7XL3 - chains D and E of the 7 polymer chains in the assembly; structure by electron microscopy, 3.13 A resolution.

== Chain D ==
Molecule: DNA-directed RNA polymerase subunit beta'
From: Pseudomonas aeruginosa PAO1
Notes: EC 2.7.7.6
UniProt: Q9HWC9 (RPOC_PSEAE); residues 2-1399 here = UniProt positions 2-1399
Chain sequence (1412 residues; each row starts with the number of its first residue; numbering starts at 0):
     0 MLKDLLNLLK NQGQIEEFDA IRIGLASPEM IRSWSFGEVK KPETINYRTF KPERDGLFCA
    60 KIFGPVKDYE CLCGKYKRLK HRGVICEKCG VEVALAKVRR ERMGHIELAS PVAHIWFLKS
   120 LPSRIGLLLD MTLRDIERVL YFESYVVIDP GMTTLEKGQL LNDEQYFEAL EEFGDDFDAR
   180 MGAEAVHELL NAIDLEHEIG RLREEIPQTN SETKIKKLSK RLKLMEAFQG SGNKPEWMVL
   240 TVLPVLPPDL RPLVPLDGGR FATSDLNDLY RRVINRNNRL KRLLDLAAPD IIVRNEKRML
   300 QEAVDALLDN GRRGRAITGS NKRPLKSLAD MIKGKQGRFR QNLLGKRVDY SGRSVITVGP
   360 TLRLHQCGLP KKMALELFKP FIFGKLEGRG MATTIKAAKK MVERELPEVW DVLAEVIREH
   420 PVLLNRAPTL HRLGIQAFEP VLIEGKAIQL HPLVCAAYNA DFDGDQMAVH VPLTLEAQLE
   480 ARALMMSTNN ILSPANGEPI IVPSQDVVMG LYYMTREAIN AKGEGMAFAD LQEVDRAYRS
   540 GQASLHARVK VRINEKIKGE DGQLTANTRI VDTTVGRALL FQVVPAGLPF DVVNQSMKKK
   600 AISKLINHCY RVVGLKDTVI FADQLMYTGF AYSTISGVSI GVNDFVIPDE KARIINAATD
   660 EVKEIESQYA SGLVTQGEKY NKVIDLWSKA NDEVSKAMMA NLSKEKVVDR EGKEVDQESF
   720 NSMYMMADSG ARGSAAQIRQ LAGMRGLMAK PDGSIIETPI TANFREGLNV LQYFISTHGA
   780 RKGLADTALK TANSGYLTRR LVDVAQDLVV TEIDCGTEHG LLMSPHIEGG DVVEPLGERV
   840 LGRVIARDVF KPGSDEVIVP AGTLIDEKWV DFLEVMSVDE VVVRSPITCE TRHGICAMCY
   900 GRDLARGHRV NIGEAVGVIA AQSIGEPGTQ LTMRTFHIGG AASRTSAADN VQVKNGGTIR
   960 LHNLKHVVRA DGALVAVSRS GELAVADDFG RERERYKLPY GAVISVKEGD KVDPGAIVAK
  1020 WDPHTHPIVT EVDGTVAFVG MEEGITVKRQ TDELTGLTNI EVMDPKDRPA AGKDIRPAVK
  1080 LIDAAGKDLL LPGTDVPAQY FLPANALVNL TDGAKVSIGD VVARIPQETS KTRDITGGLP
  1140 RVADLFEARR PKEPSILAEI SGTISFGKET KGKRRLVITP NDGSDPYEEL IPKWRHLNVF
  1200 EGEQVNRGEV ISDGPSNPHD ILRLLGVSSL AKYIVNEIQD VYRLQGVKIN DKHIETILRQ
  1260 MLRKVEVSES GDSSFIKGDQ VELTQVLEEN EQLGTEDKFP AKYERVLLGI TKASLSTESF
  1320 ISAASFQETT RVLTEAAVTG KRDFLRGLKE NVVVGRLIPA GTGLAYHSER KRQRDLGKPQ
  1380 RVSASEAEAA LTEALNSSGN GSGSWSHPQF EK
Unresolved in the structure: 0-15, 932-946, 1127-1134, 1377-1411
Differences from the reference sequence: initiating methionine (0); expression tag (1, 1400-1411)
Metal / ion sites: Zn2+ site 1 near Cys70 (its only coordinating residue here); Mg2+ near Asp464 (its only coordinating residue here); Zn2+ site 2: Cys888, Cys898
Swiss-Prot annotation at these positions:
  - binding site (Zn(2+)): Cys70, Cys72, Cys85, Cys88, Cys814, Cys888, Cys895, Cys898
  - binding site (Mg(2+)): Asp460, Asp462, Asp464

== Chain E ==
Molecule: DNA-directed RNA polymerase subunit omega
From: Pseudomonas aeruginosa PAO1
Notes: EC 2.7.7.6
UniProt: Q9HTM1 (RPOZ_PSEAE); numbering as in UniProt (aligned over 1-88)
Chain sequence (88 residues; row label = number of the first residue in the row):
     1 MARVTVEDCL DNVDNRFELV MLATKRARQL ATGGKEPKVA WENDKPTVVA LREIASGLVD
    61 ENVVQQEDIV EDEPLFAAFD DEANTEAL
Unresolved in the structure: 1, 73-88

== Chain D / chain E interface ==
Residue-residue contacts (32; chain D residue first):
  Glu414(D) - Asn43(E)
  Arg417(D) - Asn43(E)  hydrogen bond
  Glu418(D) - Asp44(E)
  Glu418(D) - Lys45(E)
  Glu418(D) - Val48(E)
  Leu474(D) - Thr24(E)
  Leu474(D) - Arg28(E)
  Glu475(D) - Thr24(E)
  Glu475(D) - Arg28(E)  salt bridge
  Gln477(D) - Thr47(E)  hydrogen bond
  Leu478(D) - Val20(E)  hydrophobic
  Leu478(D) - Ala23(E)
  Leu478(D) - Thr24(E)
  Leu478(D) - Thr47(E)
  Glu479(D) - Val20(E)
  Arg481(D) - Val6(E)
  Arg481(D) - Val48(E)
  Arg481(D) - Leu51(E)
  Ala482(D) - Val6(E)  hydrophobic
  Ala482(D) - Arg16(E)  hydrogen bond (backbone-side chain)
  Ala482(D) - Val20(E)  hydrophobic
  Leu483(D) - Arg16(E)
  Leu483(D) - Phe17(E)  hydrophobic
  Asn488(D) - Val6(E)
  Arg905(D) - Arg16(E)
  Asn910(D) - Asp14(E)  hydrogen bond (side chain-backbone)
  Asn910(D) - Asn15(E)
  Ile911(D) - Phe17(E)
  Glu913(D) - Phe17(E)
  Thr1361(D) - Phe17(E)
  Thr1361(D) - Met21(E)
  Ala1364(D) - Met21(E)  hydrophobic
Other interface residues (no listed pair), chain D (24 interface residues in all): His419, Leu614, Lys615, His907, Gly912, Gly1360
Other interface residues (no listed pair), chain E (20 interface residues in all): Thr5, Glu7, Ala27, Glu42

== In short ==
Chain D and chain E form an interface of 24 and 20 residues respectively; the contacts include 4 hydrogen
bonds and 1 salt bridge. Polar pairs include Glu475(D)-Arg28(E), Arg417(D)-Asn43(E) and Gln477(D)-Thr47(E).
UniProt lists 8 Zn2+-binding residues and 3 Mg2+-binding residues on chain D.
Chain D is DNA-directed RNA polymerase subunit beta' and chain E is DNA-directed RNA polymerase subunit omega,
both from Pseudomonas aeruginosa PAO1; the structure, Cryo-EM structure of Pseudomonas aeruginosa RNAP sigmaS
holoenzyme complexes with transcription factor SutA (open lobe), was determined by electron microscopy (same
publication as 7F0R, 7VF9 and 7XL4).
